Entry 4R0A (X-ray diffraction, 1.90 A resolution); this record covers chain A.

Chain A:
Protein: Toll-like receptor 8
Source organism: Homo sapiens
Notes: fragment: Extracellular domain
UniProt: Q9NR97 (TLR8_HUMAN); residue numbers follow UniProt; this construct covers 27-827
Sequence (811 residues; each row starts with the number of its first residue):
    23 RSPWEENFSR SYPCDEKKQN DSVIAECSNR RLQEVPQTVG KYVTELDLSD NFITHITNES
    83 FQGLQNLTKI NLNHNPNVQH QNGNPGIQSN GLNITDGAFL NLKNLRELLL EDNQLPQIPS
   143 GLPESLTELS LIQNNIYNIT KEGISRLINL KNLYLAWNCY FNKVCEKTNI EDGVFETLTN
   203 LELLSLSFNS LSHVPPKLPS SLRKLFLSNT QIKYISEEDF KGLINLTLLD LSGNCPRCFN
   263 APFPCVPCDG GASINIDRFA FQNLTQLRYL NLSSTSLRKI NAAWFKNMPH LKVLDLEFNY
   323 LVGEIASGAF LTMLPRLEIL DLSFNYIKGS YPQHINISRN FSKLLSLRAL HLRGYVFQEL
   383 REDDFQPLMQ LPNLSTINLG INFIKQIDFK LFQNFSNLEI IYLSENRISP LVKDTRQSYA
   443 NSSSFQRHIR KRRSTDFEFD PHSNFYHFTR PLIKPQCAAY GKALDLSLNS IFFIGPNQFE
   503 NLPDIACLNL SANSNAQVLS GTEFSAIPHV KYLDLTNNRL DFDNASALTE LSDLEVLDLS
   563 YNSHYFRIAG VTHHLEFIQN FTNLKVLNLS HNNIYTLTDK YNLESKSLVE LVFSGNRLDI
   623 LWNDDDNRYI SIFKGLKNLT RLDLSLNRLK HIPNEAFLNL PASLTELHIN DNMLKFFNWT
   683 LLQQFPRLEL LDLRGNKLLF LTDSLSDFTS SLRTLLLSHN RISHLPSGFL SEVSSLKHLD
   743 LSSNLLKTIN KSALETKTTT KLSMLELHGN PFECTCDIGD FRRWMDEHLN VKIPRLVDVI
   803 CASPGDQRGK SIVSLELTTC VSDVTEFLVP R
Disordered / not traced: 23-31, 101-112, 434-459, 818-833
Construct notes: expression tag (23-26, 828-833)
Cystine bridges: C36-C49, C181-C187, C257-C270, C260-C267, C479-C509, C776-C803
Glycans and other covalent adducts: N-acetylglucosamine (NAG) linked to N80, N115, N160, N247, N511, N546, N640, N680; glycan linked to N293, N590
Small-molecule neighbours: uridine (URI): Y348, I349, K350, G351, S352, Y353, V378, F405, R429, V520, D543, D545, G572, V573, T574
Swiss-Prot annotation at these positions:
  - glycosylation (N-linked (GlcNAc...) asparagine): N29, N42, N80, N88, N115, N160, N247, N285, N293, N358, N362, N395, N416, N443, N511, N546, N582, N590, N640, N680 and 1 more in UniProt
  - natural variant: P432 (P432L: In IMD98), F494 (F494L: In IMD98), G572 (G572D: In IMD98; G572V: In IMD98)
  - mutagenesis: Y348 (Y348A: Abolishes activation of NF-kappa-B; Y348A: Abolishes responses to both ssRNA and chemical ligands), V378 (V378A: Increases activation of NF-kappa-B), F405 (F405A: Abolishes activation of NF-kappa-B; F405A: Abolishes responses to both ssRNA and chemical ligands), R452 to R455 (Monomeric and inactive), V520 (V520A: Strongly decreases activation of NF-kappa-B), D543 (D543A: Abolishes activation of NF-kappa-B; D543A: Abolishes responses to both ssRNA and chemical ligands), T574 (T574A: Abolishes responses to both ssRNA and chemical ligands; T574A: Strongly decreases activation of NF-kappa-B)

Overview:
Ligands of chain A: uridine. Covalently linked N-acetylglucosamine: at N80, N115, N160, N247, N293 and N511
and 4 more. UniProt lists 10 mutagenesis sites.
Chain A is Toll-like receptor 8 (Homo sapiens); the structure, Crystal structure of human TLR8 in complex with
uridine mononucleoside, was determined by X-ray diffraction together with 4R07, 4R08 and 4R09 from the same
study.
